5XSR - chain A; structure by X-ray diffraction, 2.30 A resolution.

Chain A:
Name: Poly [ADP-ribose] polymerase 1
Organism: Homo sapiens
Notes: EC 2.4.2.30
UniProtKB: P09874 (PARP1_HUMAN); residues 1-350 here correspond to UniProt positions 662-1011 (UniProt number = residue number + 661)
Amino-acid sequence (355 residues; numbered -4 to 350; the number before each row is that of its first residue; numbers below 1 keep their minus sign (Gly-4 is residue -4)):
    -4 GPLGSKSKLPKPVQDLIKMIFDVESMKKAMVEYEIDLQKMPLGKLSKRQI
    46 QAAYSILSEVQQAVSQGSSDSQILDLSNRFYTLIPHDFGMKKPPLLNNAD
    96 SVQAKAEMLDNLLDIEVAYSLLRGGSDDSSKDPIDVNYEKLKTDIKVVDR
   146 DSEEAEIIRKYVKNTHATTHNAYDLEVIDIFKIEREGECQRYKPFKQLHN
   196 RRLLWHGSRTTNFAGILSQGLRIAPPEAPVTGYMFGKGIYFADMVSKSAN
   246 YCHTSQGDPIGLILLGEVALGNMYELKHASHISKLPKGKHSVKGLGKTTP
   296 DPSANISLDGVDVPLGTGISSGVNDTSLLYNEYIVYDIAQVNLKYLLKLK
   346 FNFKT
Unresolved in the structure: -4 to 0, 122-123, 163-166, 350
Differences from the reference sequence: expression tag (-4 to 0); variant Ala101 (Val762 in P09874)
Curated features (UniProtKB/Swiss-Prot):
  - active site: Glu327 (For poly [ADP-ribose] polymerase activity)
  - binding site (NAD(+)): His201 to Ser203, Gly210, Arg217, Ser243
  - modified residue (Phosphoserine): Ser121, Ser125
  - cross-link: Lys87 (Glycyl lysine isopeptide (Lys-Gly) (interchain with G-Cter in SUMO1))
Disulfides: Cys184 forms a disulfide with the same residue of a neighbouring copy of this chain
Residues lining bound ligands: PARP1 (8EC; 6-fluoranyl-2-(4,5,6,7-tetrahydrothieno[2,3-c]pyridin-2-yl)-1H-benzimidazole-4-carboxamide): Gln98, Glu102, Asp105, Trp200, His201, Gly202, Thr226, Gly227, Tyr228, Tyr235, Phe236, Ala237, Lys242, Ser243, Tyr246, Asn326, Glu327

In short:
Bound to chain A: PARP1. From UniProt: active-site residue Glu327 and 6 NAD+-binding residues.
Chain A is Poly [ADP-ribose] polymerase 1 (Homo sapiens); the structure, novel orally efficacious inhibitors
complexed with PARP1, was determined by X-ray diffraction (same publication as 5XST and 5XSU).
